PDB entry 8PZ0 | X-ray diffraction, 1.80 A resolution | chain A

Chain A:
Name: Probable cytosol aminopeptidase
Source organism: Pseudomonas aeruginosa PA14
Notes: EC 3.4.11.1, 3.4.11.10
UniProt: Q02RY8 (AMPA_PSEAB); residues 22-516 here correspond to UniProt positions 1-495 (UniProt number = residue number - 21)
Sequence (517 residues; row label = number of the first residue in the row; numbering starts at 0):
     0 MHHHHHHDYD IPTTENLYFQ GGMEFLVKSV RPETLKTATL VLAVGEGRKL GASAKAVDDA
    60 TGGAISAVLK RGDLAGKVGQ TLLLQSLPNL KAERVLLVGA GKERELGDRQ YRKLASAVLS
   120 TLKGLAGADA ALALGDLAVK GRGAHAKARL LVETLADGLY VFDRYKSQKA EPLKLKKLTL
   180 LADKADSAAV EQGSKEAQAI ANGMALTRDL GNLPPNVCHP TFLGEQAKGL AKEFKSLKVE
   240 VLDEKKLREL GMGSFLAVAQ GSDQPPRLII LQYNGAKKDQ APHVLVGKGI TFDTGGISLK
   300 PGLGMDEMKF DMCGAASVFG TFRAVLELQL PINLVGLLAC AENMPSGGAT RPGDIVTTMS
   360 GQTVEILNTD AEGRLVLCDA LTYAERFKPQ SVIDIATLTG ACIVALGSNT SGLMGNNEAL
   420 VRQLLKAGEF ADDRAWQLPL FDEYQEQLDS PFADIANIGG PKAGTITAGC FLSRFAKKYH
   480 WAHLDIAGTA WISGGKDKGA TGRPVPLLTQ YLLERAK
Unresolved in the structure: 0-16
Differences from the reference sequence: initiating methionine (0); expression tag (1-21)
Swiss-Prot annotation at these positions:
  - active site: K299, R373
  - binding site (Mn(2+)): K287, D292, D310, D369, E371
Ion coordination: Na+ site 1 near A99 (its only coordinating residue here); Na+ site 2 near Q109 (its only coordinating residue here); Na+ site 3: D292, D310, E371; Na+ site 4: D292, D369, E371; Na+ site 5 near Q446 (its only coordinating residue here)
Residues lining bound ligands: bicarbonate ion (BCT): K287, D369, A370, E371, G372, R373, L397, T398
What the authors report for this chain:
  - mutagenesis - D369A: abolished catalytic activity on AVLQSGFRKK-NH2 (proposed by the authors, not directly observed)

Overview:
Bound to chain A: bicarbonate ion. D292, D310 and E371 form the Na+ site 3. D292, D369 and E371 coordinate Na+
site 4. UniProt lists active-site residues K299 and R373 and 5 Mn2+-binding residues. The paper reports that
D369A abolishes catalytic activity on AVLQSGFRKK-NH2.
Chain A is Probable cytosol aminopeptidase (Pseudomonas aeruginosa PA14); the structure, Intracellular leucine
aminopeptidase of Pseudomonas aeruginosa PA14, was determined by X-ray diffraction together with 8PZM and 8PZY
from the same study.
